3CL5 - chain A; structure by X-ray diffraction, 1.80 A resolution.

Chain A:
Molecule: Hemagglutinin-esterase
Source organism: Bovine coronavirus
Notes: EC 3.1.1.53
Reference sequence: P15776 (HEMA_CVBM); residue numbers follow UniProt; this construct covers 19-388
Chain sequence (377 residues; each row starts with the number of its first residue):
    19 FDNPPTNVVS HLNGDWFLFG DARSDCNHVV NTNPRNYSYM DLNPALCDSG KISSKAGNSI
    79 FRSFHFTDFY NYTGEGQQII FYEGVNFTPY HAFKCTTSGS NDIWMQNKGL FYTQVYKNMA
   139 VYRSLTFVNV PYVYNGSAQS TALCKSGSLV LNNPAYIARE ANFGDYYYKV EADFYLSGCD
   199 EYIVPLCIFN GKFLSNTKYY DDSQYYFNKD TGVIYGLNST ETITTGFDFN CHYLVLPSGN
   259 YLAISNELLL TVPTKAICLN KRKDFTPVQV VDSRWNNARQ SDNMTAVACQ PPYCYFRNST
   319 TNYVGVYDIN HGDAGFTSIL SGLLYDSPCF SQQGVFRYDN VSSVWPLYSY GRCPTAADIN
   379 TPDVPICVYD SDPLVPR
Not modelled in the structure: 377-395
Construct notes: engineered mutation A40 (Ser in P15776); expression tag (389-395)
Disulfide bonds: C44-C65, C113-C162, C197-C276, C205-C249, C307-C312, C347-C371
Covalent attachments: N-acetylglucosamine (NAG) linked to N54, N89, N236, N301, N316, N358
Bound ions: K+: D220, S221, Q222, S263, E265, L267
Ligand contacts: SIO (methyl 4,9-di-O-acetyl-5-acetamido-3,5-dideoxy-D-glycero-alpha-D-galacto-non-2-ulopyranosidonic acid): T114, S116, L161, Y184, F211, L212, S213, N214, F245, L266, L267
UniProt features mapped onto this chain:
  - active site (Charge relay system): D326, H329
  - glycosylation (N-linked (GlcNAc...) asparagine): N54, N89, N153, N236, N301, N316, N358
  - mutagenesis: Y184 (Y184A: Decreased receptor binding), F211 (F211A: Loss of receptor binding), L266 (L266A: Loss of receptor binding; when associated with A-267), L267 (L267A: Loss of receptor binding; when associated with A-266)
From the paper describing this entry:
  - binding site for acetic acid: G75, N104
  - binding site for SIO: Y184, F211, L212, S213, N214, L266, L267
  - K+ coordination: D220, S221, Q222, S263, E265, L267
  - mutagenesis - F211A, L266A/L267A: abolished binding to receptor
  - mutagenesis - Y184A: decreased binding to receptor

Summary:
Ligands of chain A: compound SIO. Covalently linked N-acetylglucosamine: at N54, N89, N236, N301, N316 and
N358. Curated annotation (UniProt) lists active-site residues D326 and H329 and 4 mutagenesis sites. From the
paper: a binding site for SIO at Y184, F211 and L212 among others; F211A and L266A/L267A abolish binding to
receptor.
Chain A is Hemagglutinin-esterase (Bovine coronavirus); the structure, Structure of coronavirus
hemagglutinin-esterase in complex with 4,9-O-diacetyl sialic acid, was determined by X-ray diffraction
together with 3CL4 from the same study.
